Entry 8XBT (electron microscopy, 4.12 A resolution (low resolution: residue-level contacts below are approximate; hydrogen-bond / salt-bridge calls are withheld)); this record covers chains H and I of the 18 polymer chains in the assembly.

[Chain H]
Molecule: Histone H2B type 1-J
Organism: Homo sapiens
Reference sequence: P06899 (H2B1J_HUMAN); residues 0-125 here correspond to UniProt positions 1-126 (UniProt number = residue number + 1)
Sequence (129 residues; numbered -3 to 125; the number before each row is that of its first residue; numbers below 1 keep their minus sign (Gly-3 is residue -3)):
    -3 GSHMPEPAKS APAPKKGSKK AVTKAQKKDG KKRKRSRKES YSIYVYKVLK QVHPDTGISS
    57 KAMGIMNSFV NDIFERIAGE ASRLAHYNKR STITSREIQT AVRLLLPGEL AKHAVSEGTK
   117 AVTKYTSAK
Disordered / not traced: -3 to 32, 124-125
Sequence notes: expression tag (-3 to -1)
Swiss-Prot annotation at these positions:
  - modified residue: Pro1 (N-acetylproline), Glu2 (ADP-ribosyl glutamic acid), Lys5 (N6-(2-hydroxyisobutyryl)lysine), Ser6 (ADP-ribosylserine), Lys11 (N6-(beta-hydroxybutyryl)lysine), Lys12 (N6-(2-hydroxyisobutyryl)lysine), Ser14 (Phosphoserine), Lys15 (N6-acetyllysine), Lys16 (N6-(beta-hydroxybutyryl)lysine), Lys20 (N6-(2-hydroxyisobutyryl)lysine), Lys23 (N6-(2-hydroxyisobutyryl)lysine), Lys24 (N6-(2-hydroxyisobutyryl)lysine), Lys34 (N6-(2-hydroxyisobutyryl)lysine), Glu35 (PolyADP-ribosyl glutamic acid), Ser36 (Phosphoserine), Lys43 (N6-(2-hydroxyisobutyryl)lysine), Lys46 (N6-(2-hydroxyisobutyryl)lysine), Lys57 (N6,N6-dimethyllysine), Arg79 (Dimethylated arginine), Lys85 (N6,N6,N6-trimethyllysine) and 6 more in UniProt
  - glycosylation: Ser112 (O-linked (GlcNAc) serine)
  - cross-link (Glycyl lysine isopeptide (Lys-Gly)): Lys5 (interchain with G-Cter in SUMO2), Lys20 (interchain with G-Cter in SUMO2), Lys34 (interchain with G-Cter in ubiquitin), Lys120 (interchain with G-Cter in ubiquitin)

[Chain I]
Molecule: 156-nt DNA strand
Organism: synthetic construct
Sequence (156 nucleotides; row label = number of the first residue in the row):
     1 ATCAGAATCC CGGTGCCGAG GCCGCTCAAT TGGTCGTAGA CAGCTCTAGC ACCGCTTAAA
    61 CGCACGTACG CGCTGTCCCC CGCGTTTTAA CCGCCAAGGG GATTACACCC AAGACACCAG
   121 GCACGAGACA GAAAAAAACA ACGAAAACGG CCACCA

[Chain H / chain I interface]
Residue-residue contacts (10; chain H residue first):
  Arg33(H) with DT103(I)
  Tyr42(H) with DG20(I)
  Gly53(H) with DG20(I)
  Ile54(H) with DA19(I)
  Ser55(H) with DA19(I)
  Ser56(H) with DA19(I)
  Arg86(H) with DG39(I)
  Ser87(H) with DA38(I); DG39(I)
  Thr88(H) with DG39(I)
Also at the interface, not in a pair above, chain H (10 interface residues in all): Lys85

[In short]
The interface between chain H and chain I involves 10 residues on one side and 5 on the other.
Here chain H is Histone H2B type 1-J (Homo sapiens) and chain I is a 156-nt DNA strand (synthetic construct).
Entry 8XBT (The cryo-EM structure of the octameric RAD51 ring bound to the nucleosome with the linker DNA ...)
was determined by electron microscopy (same publication as 8JND, 8JNE, 8JNF, 8XBU and 8XBW).
